7PES - chains A and B of the 3 polymer chains in the assembly; structure by X-ray diffraction, 1.75 A resolution.

[Chain A (and B)]
Name: Two-domain laccase
Source organism: Streptomyces griseoflavus
Notes: EC 1.10.3.2; chain B of this document is another copy of the same molecule, construct and numbering; everything in this record applies to it too
Reference sequence: A0A0M4FJ81 (A0A0M4FJ81_9ACTN); residue numbers follow UniProt; this construct covers 40-322
Sequence (283 residues; each row starts with the number of its first residue):
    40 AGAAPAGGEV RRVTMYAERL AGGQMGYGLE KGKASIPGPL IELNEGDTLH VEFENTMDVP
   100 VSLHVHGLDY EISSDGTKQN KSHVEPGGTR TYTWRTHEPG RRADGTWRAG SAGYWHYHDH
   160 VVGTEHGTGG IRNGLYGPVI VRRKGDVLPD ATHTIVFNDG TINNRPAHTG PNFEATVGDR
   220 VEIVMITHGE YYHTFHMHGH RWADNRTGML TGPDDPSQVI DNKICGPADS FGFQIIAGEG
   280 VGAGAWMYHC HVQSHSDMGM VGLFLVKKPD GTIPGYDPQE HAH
Not modelled in the structure: 318-322 (chain B: 40, 318-322)
Sequence notes: engineered mutation Gly199 (Met in A0A0M4FJ81)
Ion coordination: Cu ion site 1 near His103 (its only coordinating residue here); Cu ion site 2: His105, His157 (shared with His290(B) of chain B); Cu ion site 3: His159 (shared with His237(B), His288(B) of chain B); Cu ion site 4: His232, Cys289, His294; Cu ion site 5: His235 (shared with 1 residue of chain C); Cu ion site 6: His237, His288 (shared with 1 residue of chain C); Cu ion site 7: His290 (shared with 2 residues of chain C)
Reported in the primary citation:
  - mutagenesis - M199G (3-fold), M199G/R240H (5-fold): increased catalytic activity on ABTS
  - mutagenesis - M199G, M199G/R240H (16-fold): increased catalytic activity on 2.6-DMP
  - mutagenesis - M199G: decreased stability
  - catalytic residues: His165

[Interface between chain A and chain B]
Residue-residue contacts - 83 pairs, chain A then chain B:
  His103(A) with His235(B), hydrogen bond; His237(B)
  His105(A) with His235(B); Asp260(B), salt bridge; Asn261(B); His290(B)
  Gly106(A) with Arg240(B), hydrogen bond (backbone-side chain); Asp260(B), hydrogen bond (backbone-side chain)
  Leu107(A) with Arg240(B)
  Asp108(A) with Arg240(B), salt bridge; Gly279(B)
  Tyr109(A) with His237(B); Gly238(B), hydrogen bond (side chain-backbone); Val280(B); Trp285(B)
  Glu110(A) with Val280(B); Trp285(B)
  Ile111(A) with Ala282(B); Ala284(B); Trp285(B), hydrophobic
  Asp114(A) with His237(B), salt bridge
  Thr116(A) with His237(B); Met286(B)
  Gln118(A) with Leu302(B); Gly314(B); Tyr315(B)
  Asn119(A) with Gly314(B)
  His136(A) with Arg240(B)
  Arg141(A) with Arg219(B); Ile275(B); Glu278(B), salt bridge
  Thr145(A) with Val186(B); Arg219(B)
  Trp146(A) with Leu249(B); Gly251(B); Pro252(B), hydrophobic
  Arg147(A) with Glu278(B), salt bridge
  Ala148(A) with Leu249(B), hydrophobic; Val258(B), hydrophobic
  Trp154(A) with Val258(B); Ile259(B), hydrophobic; Asp260(B)
  His157(A) with His290(B)
  His159(A) with His237(B), hydrogen bond; Met286(B); His288(B)
  Thr163(A) with Asp296(B), hydrogen bond
  His165(A) with Met286(B); His288(B); Gln292(B), hydrogen bond (backbone-side chain); Ser295(B); Asp296(B), salt bridge; Val300(B)
  Thr167(A) with Gln292(B), hydrogen bond; Asp296(B), hydrogen bond
  Ile170(A) with Gln292(B)
  Gly228(A) with Val291(B); Gln292(B), hydrogen bond (backbone-backbone)
  Glu229(A) with Tyr231(B), hydrogen bond (backbone-side chain); Val291(B); Gln292(B); Ser293(B), hydrogen bond
  Tyr230(A) with Tyr231(B), hydrogen bond (backbone-side chain)
  Tyr231(A) with Tyr231(B), hydrogen bond (backbone-side chain)
  Asn244(A) with Pro255(B)
  Arg245(A) with Pro255(B), hydrogen bond (backbone-backbone); Gln257(B)
  Asp254(A) with Pro255(B)
  Ile263(A) with Ile263(B), hydrophobic
  Cys264(A) with Ile263(B)
  Gly265(A) with Thr233(B); Ile263(B)
  Pro266(A) with Tyr231(B); Thr233(B), hydrogen bond (backbone-side chain); Asn261(B), hydrogen bond (backbone-side chain); His290(B); Val291(B), hydrophobic
  Ala267(A) with Asn261(B), hydrogen bond (backbone-side chain); His290(B)
  Asp268(A) with Asn261(B), hydrogen bond; Lys262(B); Ile263(B)
  Ser269(A) with Gln257(B), hydrogen bond (backbone-side chain)
Interface residues without a listed pair, chain A (46 interface residues in all): Arg140, Asp143, Gly149, Gly166, Thr250, Ser256, Phe270
Interface residues without a listed pair, chain B (42 interface residues in all): Ser256, Gly283, His294, Pro313

[Summary]
46 residues of chain A face 42 of chain B across their interface, with 20 hydrogen bonds and 6 salt bridges.
Polar pairs include His105(A)-Asp260(B), Asp108(A)-Arg240(B) and Asp114(A)-His237(B). His105(A) and His157(A)
form the Cu ion site 2. The paper reports the catalytic residue His165(A); M199G and M199G/R240H of chain A
increase catalytic activity on ABTS.
Both chains are Two-domain laccase (Streptomyces griseoflavus). Entry 7PES (Crystal Structure of Two-Domain
Laccase mutant M199G from Streptomyces griseoflavus) was determined by X-ray diffraction (same publication as
7PEN, 7PFR, 7PTM, 7PU0 and 7PUH).
